5W7G - chains k and q of the 44 polymer chains in the assembly; structure by electron microscopy, 4.50 A resolution (low resolution: residue-level contacts below are approximate; hydrogen-bond / salt-bridge calls are withheld).

== Chain k ==
Name: ORF140
Organism: Acidianus filamentous virus 1
UniProt: Q70LC6 (Y140_AFV1Y); residues 1-140 here = UniProt positions 1-140
Sequence (140 residues; each row starts with the number of its first residue):
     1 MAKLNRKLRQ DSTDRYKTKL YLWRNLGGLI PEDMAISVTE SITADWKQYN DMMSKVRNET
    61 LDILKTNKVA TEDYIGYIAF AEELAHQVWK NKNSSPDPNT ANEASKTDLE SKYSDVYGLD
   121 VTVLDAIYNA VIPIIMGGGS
Not modelled in the structure: 1-5, 137-140

== Chain q ==
Molecule: 252-nt DNA strand
Organism: Acidianus filamentous virus 1
Sequence (252 nucleotides; numbered 1 to 252; the number before each row is that of its first residue):
     1 ATATATATAT ATATATATAT ATATATATAT ATATATATAT ATATATATAT ATATATATAT
    61 ATATATATAT ATATATATAT ATATATATAT ATATATATAT ATATATATAT ATATATATAT
   121 ATATATATAT ATATATATAT ATATATATAT ATATATATAT ATATATATAT ATATATATAT
   181 ATATATATAT ATATATATAT ATATATATAT ATATATATAT ATATATATAT ATATATATAT
   241 ATATATATAT AT

== Chain k / chain q interface ==
Pairs across the interface (27; chain k residue first):
  Arg-15(k) / DT18(q)
  Arg-15(k) / DA19(q)
  Tyr-16(k) / DA29(q)
  Tyr-16(k) / DT30(q)
  Trp-23(k) / DA31(q)
  Trp-23(k) / DT32(q)
  Arg-24(k) / DT30(q)
  Arg-24(k) / DA31(q)
  Ser-41(k) / DT30(q)
  Ala-44(k) / DA29(q)
  Asp-45(k) / DT28(q)
  Asp-45(k) / DA29(q)
  Gln-48(k) / DT28(q)
  Gln-48(k) / DA29(q)
  Tyr-49(k) / DA27(q)
  Tyr-49(k) / DT28(q)
  Ile-75(k) / DT24(q)
  Ile-75(k) / DA25(q)
  Ala-79(k) / DT26(q)
  Glu-82(k) / DT26(q)
  Glu-82(k) / DA27(q)
  Glu-83(k) / DT26(q)
  His-86(k) / DA27(q)
  His-86(k) / DT28(q)
  Tyr-113(k) / DT26(q)
  Ile-135(k) / DT28(q)
  Ile-135(k) / DA29(q)
Interface residues without a listed pair, chain k (18 interface residues in all): Leu-20, Met-136

== In short ==
Chain k and chain q form an interface of 18 and 11 residues respectively.
Chain k is ORF140 and chain q is a 252-nt DNA strand, both from Acidianus filamentous virus 1; the structure,
An envelope of a filamentous hyperthermophilic virus carries lipids in a horseshoe conformation, was
determined by electron microscopy.
